Entry 2RG5 (X-ray diffraction, 2.40 A resolution); this record covers chain A.

Chain A:
Protein: Mitogen-activated protein kinase 14
Source organism: Homo sapiens
Notes: EC 2.7.11.24
UniProt: Q16539 (MK14_HUMAN); residues 2-360 here = UniProt positions 2-360
Chain sequence (366 residues; numbered -5 to 360; the number before each row is that of its first residue; numbers below 1 keep their minus sign (Met-5 is residue -5)):
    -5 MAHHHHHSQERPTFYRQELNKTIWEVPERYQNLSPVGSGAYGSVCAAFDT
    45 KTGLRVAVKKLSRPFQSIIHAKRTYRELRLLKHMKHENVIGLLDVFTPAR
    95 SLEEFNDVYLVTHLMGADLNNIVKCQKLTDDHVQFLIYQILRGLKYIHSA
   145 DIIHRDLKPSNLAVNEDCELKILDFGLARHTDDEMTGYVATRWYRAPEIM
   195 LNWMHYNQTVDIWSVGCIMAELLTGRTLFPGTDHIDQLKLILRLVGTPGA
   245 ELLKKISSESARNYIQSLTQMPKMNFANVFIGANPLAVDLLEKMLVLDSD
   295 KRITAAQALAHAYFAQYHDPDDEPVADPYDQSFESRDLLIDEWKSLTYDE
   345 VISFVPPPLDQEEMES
Disordered / not traced: -5 to 3, 31-34, 174-184, 352-360
Construct notes: expression tag (-5 to 1)
Ligand contacts: 279 (N-ethyl-4-{[5-(methoxycarbamoyl)-2-methylphenyl]amino}-5-methylpyrrolo[2,1-f][1,2,4]triazine-6-carboxamide): Val38, Ala51, Lys53, Glu71, Leu75, Ile84, Leu104, Thr106, His107, Leu108, Met109, Gly110, Ala111, Asp112, Ala157, Val158, Leu167, Asp168, Phe169, Leu171
Curated features (UniProtKB/Swiss-Prot):
  - motif: Thr180 to Tyr182 (TXY)
  - active site: Asp168 (Proton acceptor)
  - binding site (ATP): Val30 to Val38, Lys53
  - modified residue: Ser2 (N-acetylserine), Thr16 (Phosphothreonine), Lys53 (N6-acetyllysine), Lys152 (N6-acetyllysine), Thr180 (Phosphothreonine), Tyr182 (Phosphotyrosine), Thr263 (Phosphothreonine), Tyr323 (Phosphotyrosine)
  - natural variant: Ala51 (A51V: In a gastric adenocarcinoma sample), Pro322 (P322R: In a lung adenocarcinoma sample)
  - mutagenesis: Ala34 (A34V: Lowered kinase activity), Lys53 (K53R: Loss of kinase activity), Lys54 (K54R: Impairs MAP2K6/MKK6-dependent autophosphorylation), Tyr69 (Y69H: Lowered kinase activity), Asp168 (D168A: Loss of kinase activity), Thr175 (T175A: No effect on either the kinase activity or tyrosine phosphorylation), Asp176 (D176A: Emulation of the active state. Increase in activity; when associated with S-327 or L-327), Asp177 (D177A: Loss of kinase activity), Thr180 (T180E: Loss of kinase activity), Tyr182 (Y182F: Loss of kinase activity), Ala320 (A320T: Lowered kinase activity), Phe327 (F327L: Emulation of the active state. Increase in activity; when associated with A-176; F327S: Emulation of the active state. Increase in activity; when associated with A-176), 1 further mutagenesis entry in UniProt

Summary:
Ligands of chain A: compound 279. From UniProt: active-site residue Asp168, 10 ATP-binding residues and 13
mutagenesis sites.
Chain A is Mitogen-activated protein kinase 14 (Homo sapiens); the structure, Phenylalanine pyrrolotriazine
p38 alpha map kinase inhibitor compound 11B, was determined by X-ray diffraction, deposited together with
2RG6.
